PDB entry 5L5R | X-ray diffraction, 2.90 A resolution | chains R and S of the 28 polymer chains in the assembly

# Chain R
Protein: Proteasome subunit alpha type-5
Organism: Saccharomyces cerevisiae (strain ATCC 204508 / S288c)
Notes: EC 3.4.25.1
UniProt: P32379 (PSA5_YEAST); residues -7 to 252 here correspond to UniProt positions 1-260 (UniProt number = residue number + 8)
Chain sequence (260 residues; row label = number of the first residue in the row; numbers below 1 keep their minus sign (Met-7 is residue -7)):
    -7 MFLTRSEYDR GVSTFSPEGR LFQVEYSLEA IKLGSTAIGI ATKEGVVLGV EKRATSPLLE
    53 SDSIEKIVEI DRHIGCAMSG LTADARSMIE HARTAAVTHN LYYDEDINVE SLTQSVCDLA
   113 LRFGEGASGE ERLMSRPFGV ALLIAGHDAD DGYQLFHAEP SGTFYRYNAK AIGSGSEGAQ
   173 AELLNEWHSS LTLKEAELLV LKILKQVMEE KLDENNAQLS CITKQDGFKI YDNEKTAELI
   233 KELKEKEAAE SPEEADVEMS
Disordered / not traced: -7 to 0, 118-124, 243-252

# Chain S
Protein: Proteasome subunit alpha type-6
Organism: Saccharomyces cerevisiae (strain ATCC 204508 / S288c)
Notes: EC 3.4.25.1
UniProt: P40302 (PSA6_YEAST); residues 0-233 here correspond to UniProt positions 1-234 (UniProt number = residue number + 1)
Chain sequence (234 residues; each row starts with the number of its first residue; numbering starts at 0):
     0 MFRNNYDGDT VTFSPTGRLF QVEYALEAIK QGSVTVGLRS NTHAVLVALK RNADELSSYQ
    60 KKIIKCDEHM GLSLAGLAPD ARVLSNYLRQ QCNYSSLVFN RKLAVERAGH LLCDKAQKNT
   120 QSYGGRPYGV GLLIIGYDKS GAHLLEFQPS GNVTELYGTA IGARSQGAKT YLERTLDTFI
   180 KIDGNPDELI KAGVEAISQS LRDESLTVDN LSIAIVGKDT PFTIYDGEAV AKYI
Disordered / not traced: 0-2
Curated features (UniProtKB/Swiss-Prot):
  - modified residue: Ser13 (Phosphoserine)
  - cross-link: Lys190 (Glycyl lysine isopeptide (Lys-Gly) (interchain with G-Cter in ubiquitin))

# Interface between chain R and chain S
Pairs across the interface - 45 pairs, chain R then chain S:
  Arg2(R) - Gly7(S)
  Gly3(R) - Gly7(S)
  Ser5(R) - Arg125(S)
  Thr6(R) - Gly7(S)
  Thr6(R) - Gln20(S)
  Phe7(R) - Gln20(S)  hydrogen bond (backbone-side chain)
  Phe7(R) - Tyr23(S)
  Phe7(R) - Ala24(S)  hydrophobic
  Phe7(R) - Leu76(S)  hydrophobic
  Phe7(R) - Arg125(S)
  Phe7(R) - Pro126(S)
  Phe7(R) - Gly128(S)
  Ser8(R) - Tyr23(S)
  Pro9(R) - Tyr23(S)  hydrophobic
  Pro9(R) - Glu26(S)
  Glu10(R) - Glu26(S)
  Glu10(R) - Gln30(S)
  Gly11(R) - Tyr23(S)
  Gly11(R) - Ala27(S)
  Leu13(R) - Arg125(S)
  Gln106(R) - Arg81(S)  hydrogen bond
  Asp110(R) - Arg81(S)  salt bridge
  Leu113(R) - Pro78(S)  hydrophobic
  Leu113(R) - Arg125(S)
  Ser153(R) - Pro78(S)
  Gly154(R) - Pro78(S)
  Thr155(R) - Gln59(S)
  Phe156(R) - Gln59(S)
  Tyr157(R) - Arg50(S)  hydrogen bond (side chain-backbone)
  Tyr157(R) - Asn51(S)
  Tyr157(R) - Ala52(S)
  Tyr157(R) - Ser56(S)
  Tyr157(R) - Ser57(S)
  Tyr157(R) - Gln59(S)
  Arg158(R) - Ser56(S)
  Arg158(R) - Ser57(S)  hydrogen bond (backbone-backbone)
  Tyr159(R) - Ala52(S)
  Tyr159(R) - Asp53(S)
  Tyr159(R) - Leu55(S)
  Tyr159(R) - Ser56(S)
  Asn160(R) - Leu55(S)  hydrogen bond (backbone-backbone)
  Ala161(R) - Leu55(S)
  Gln172(R) - Asp53(S)  hydrogen bond
  Leu176(R) - Leu55(S)  hydrophobic
  Trp179(R) - Leu55(S)  hydrophobic
Also at the interface, not in a pair above, chain R (27 interface residues in all): Glu117, Leu175
Also at the interface, not in a pair above, chain S (26 interface residues in all): Asp6, Glu54, Lys60, Asp79, Gly123

# In short
The interface between chain R and chain S involves 27 residues on one side and 26 on the other, with 6
hydrogen bonds and 1 salt bridge. Polar contacts include Asp110(R)-Arg81(S), Phe7(R)-Gln20(S) and
Gln106(R)-Arg81(S).
Here chain R is Proteasome subunit alpha type-5 and chain S is Proteasome subunit alpha type-6, both from
Saccharomyces cerevisiae (strain ATCC 204508 / S288c). Entry 5L5R (Yeast 20S proteasome with human beta5i
(1-138;V31M) and human beta6 (97-111; 118-133)) was determined by X-ray diffraction together with 5L52, 5L54,
5L55, 5L5A, 5L5B, 5L5D and 30 further entries from the same study.
